4A6J - chains A and C of the 10 polymer chains in the assembly; structure by electron microscopy, 7.20 A resolution (low resolution: residue-level contacts below are approximate; hydrogen-bond / salt-bridge calls are withheld).

[Chain A (and C)]
Protein: Plasmid segregation protein parm
Source organism: Escherichia coli
Notes: chain C of this document is another copy of the same molecule, construct and numbering; everything in this record applies to it too
Reference sequence: P11904 (PARM_ECOLX); residue numbers follow UniProt; this construct covers 1-320
Sequence (320 residues; numbered 1 to 320; the number before each row is that of its first residue):
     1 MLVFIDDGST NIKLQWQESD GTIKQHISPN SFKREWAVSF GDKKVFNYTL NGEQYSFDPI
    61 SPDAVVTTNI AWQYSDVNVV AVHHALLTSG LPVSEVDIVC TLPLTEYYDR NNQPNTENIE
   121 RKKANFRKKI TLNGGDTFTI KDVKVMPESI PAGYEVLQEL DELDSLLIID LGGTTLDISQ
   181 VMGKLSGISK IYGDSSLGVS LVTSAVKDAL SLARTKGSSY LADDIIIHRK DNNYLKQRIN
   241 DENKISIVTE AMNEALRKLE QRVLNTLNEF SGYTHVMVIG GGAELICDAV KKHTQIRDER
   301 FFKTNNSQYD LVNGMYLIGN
Residues lining bound ligands: AMP-PNP (ANP; phosphoaminophosphonic acid-adenylate ester): Gly8, Ser9, Thr10, Asn11, Lys13, Gln73, Glu148, Leu171, Gly172, Gly173, Thr174, Thr175, Val199, Thr203, Asp223, Ile226, Ile227, Arg229, Gly280, Gly281, Gly282, Glu284, Leu285, Gln308
From the paper describing this entry:
  - self-association interface (contacts with another copy of this molecule): Ala37 to Phe46

[How chain A and chain C interact]
Residue-residue contacts (63; chain A residue first):
  Tyr108(A) with Val38(C); Ser39(C); Phe40(C)
  Asp109(A) with Val38(C)
  Arg110(A) with Glu35(C); Trp36(C)
  Asn111(A) with Glu35(C); Trp36(C); Ala37(C); Val38(C); Asn47(C)
  Asn112(A) with Ala37(C); Val38(C); Ser39(C)
  Gln113(A) with Ala37(C); Val38(C); Ser39(C); Val45(C); Asn47(C)
  Pro147(A) with Phe40(C)
  Ile150(A) with Phe40(C)
  Pro151(A) with Phe40(C)
  Leu163(A) with Arg238(C)
  Asp164(A) with Gln237(C); Arg238(C)
  Ser165(A) with Ile60(C)
  Val181(A) with Lys43(C)
  Met182(A) with Lys43(C); Pro59(C); Ile60(C)
  Lys184(A) with Asp42(C)
  Leu185(A) with Phe40(C); Gly41(C); Asp42(C); Lys43(C)
  Ser186(A) with Lys43(C)
  Gly187(A) with Lys43(C)
  Ile188(A) with Lys33(C); Val38(C); Ser39(C); Phe40(C); Lys43(C)
  Ser189(A) with Lys33(C); Asp58(C); Ile60(C)
  Ser271(A) with Pro62(C); Lys216(C)
  Gly272(A) with Thr215(C); Lys216(C); Gly217(C)
  Tyr273(A) with Arg214(C); Asn240(C)
  Thr274(A) with Arg238(C); Asn240(C)
  Thr294(A) with Arg214(C)
  Gln295(A) with Arg214(C)
  Ile296(A) with Asn240(C)
  Arg297(A) with Lys236(C); Glu242(C)
  Arg300(A) with Lys236(C); Gln237(C); Arg238(C); Asn240(C)
Also at the interface, not in a pair above, chain A (35 interface residues in all): Pro114, Asp161, Ile191, Phe270, His275, His293
Also at the interface, not in a pair above, chain C (29 interface residues in all): Leu221, Asp224, Tyr234, Asp241

[In short]
The interface between chain A and chain C involves 35 residues on one side and 29 on the other. Chain A binds
AMP-PNP. The paper reports a self-association interface involving Ala37(A).
Chain A and chain C are both Plasmid segregation protein parm (Escherichia coli); the structure, Structural
model of ParM filament based on CryoEM map, was determined by electron microscopy (same publication as 4A62).
